4BY1 - chains A and T of the 16 polymer chains in the assembly; structure by X-ray diffraction, 3.60 A resolution.

Chain A:
Molecule: DNA-directed RNA polymerase II subunit RPB1
From: Saccharomyces cerevisiae
Notes: EC 2.7.7.6
Reference sequence: P04050 (RPB1_YEAST); residue numbers follow UniProt; this construct covers 1-1733
Chain sequence (1733 residues; numbered 1 to 1733; the number before each row is that of its first residue):
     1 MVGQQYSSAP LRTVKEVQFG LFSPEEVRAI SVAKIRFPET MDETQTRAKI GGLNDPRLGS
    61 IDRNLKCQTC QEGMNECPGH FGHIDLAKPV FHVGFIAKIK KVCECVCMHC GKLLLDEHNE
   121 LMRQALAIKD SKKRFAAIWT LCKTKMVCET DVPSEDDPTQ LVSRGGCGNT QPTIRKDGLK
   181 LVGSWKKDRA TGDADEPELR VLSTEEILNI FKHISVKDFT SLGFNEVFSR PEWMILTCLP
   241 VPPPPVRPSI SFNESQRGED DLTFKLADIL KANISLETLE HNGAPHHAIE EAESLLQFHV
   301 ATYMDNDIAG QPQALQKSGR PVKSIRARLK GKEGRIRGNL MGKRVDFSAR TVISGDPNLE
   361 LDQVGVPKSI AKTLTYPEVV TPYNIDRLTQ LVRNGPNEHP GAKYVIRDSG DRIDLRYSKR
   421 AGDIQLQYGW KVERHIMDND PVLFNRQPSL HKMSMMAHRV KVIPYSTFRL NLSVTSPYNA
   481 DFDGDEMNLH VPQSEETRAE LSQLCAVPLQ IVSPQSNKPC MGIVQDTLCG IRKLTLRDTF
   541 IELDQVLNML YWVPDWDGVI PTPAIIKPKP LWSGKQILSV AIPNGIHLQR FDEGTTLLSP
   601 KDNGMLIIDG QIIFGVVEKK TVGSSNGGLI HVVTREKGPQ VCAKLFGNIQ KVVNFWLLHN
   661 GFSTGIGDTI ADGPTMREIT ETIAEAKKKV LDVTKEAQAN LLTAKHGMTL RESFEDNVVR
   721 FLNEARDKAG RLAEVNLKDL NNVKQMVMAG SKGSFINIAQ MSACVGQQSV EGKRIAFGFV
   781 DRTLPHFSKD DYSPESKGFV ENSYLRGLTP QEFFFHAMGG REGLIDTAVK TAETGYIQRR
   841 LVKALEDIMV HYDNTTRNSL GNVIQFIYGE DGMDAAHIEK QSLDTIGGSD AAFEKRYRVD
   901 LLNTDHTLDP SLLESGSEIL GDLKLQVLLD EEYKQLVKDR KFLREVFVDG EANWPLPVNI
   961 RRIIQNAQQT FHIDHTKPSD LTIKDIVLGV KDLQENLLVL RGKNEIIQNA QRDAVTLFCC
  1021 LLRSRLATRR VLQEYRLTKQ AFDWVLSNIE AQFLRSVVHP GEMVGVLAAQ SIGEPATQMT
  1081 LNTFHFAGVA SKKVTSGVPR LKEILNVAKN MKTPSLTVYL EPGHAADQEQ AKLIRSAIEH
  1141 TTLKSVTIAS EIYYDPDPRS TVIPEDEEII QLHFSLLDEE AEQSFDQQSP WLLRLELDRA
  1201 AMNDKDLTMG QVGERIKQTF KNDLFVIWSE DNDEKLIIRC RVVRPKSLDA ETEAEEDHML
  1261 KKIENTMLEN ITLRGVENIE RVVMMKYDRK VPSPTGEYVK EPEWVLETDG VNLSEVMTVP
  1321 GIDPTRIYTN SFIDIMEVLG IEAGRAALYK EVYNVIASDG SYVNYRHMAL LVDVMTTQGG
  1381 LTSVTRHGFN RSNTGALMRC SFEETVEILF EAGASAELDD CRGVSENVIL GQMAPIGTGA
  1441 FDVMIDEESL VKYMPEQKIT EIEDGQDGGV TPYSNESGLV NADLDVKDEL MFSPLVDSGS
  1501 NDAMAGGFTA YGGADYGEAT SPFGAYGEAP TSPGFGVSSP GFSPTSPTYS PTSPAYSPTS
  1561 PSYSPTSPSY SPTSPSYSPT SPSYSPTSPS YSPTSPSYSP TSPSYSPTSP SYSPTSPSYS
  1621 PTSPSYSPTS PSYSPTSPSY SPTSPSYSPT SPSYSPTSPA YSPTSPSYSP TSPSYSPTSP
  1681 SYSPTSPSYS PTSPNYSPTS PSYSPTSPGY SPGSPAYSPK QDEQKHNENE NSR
Not modelled in the structure: 1, 187-194, 1084-1093, 1245-1253, 1456-1733
Bound ions: Zn2+ site 1: Cys67, Cys70, Cys77, His80; Zn2+ site 2: Cys107, Cys110, Cys148, Cys167; Mg2+: Asp481, Asp483, Asp485 (together with AMP-CPP) (shared with 1 residue of chain P)
Residues lining bound ligands: AMP-CPP (APC; diphosphomethylphosphonic acid adenosyl ester): Arg446, Pro448, Asn479, Asp481, Asp483, Gln1078, Leu1081
Curated features (UniProtKB/Swiss-Prot):
  - region: Pro248 to Asp260 (Lid loop), Asn306 to Lys323 (Rudder loop), Pro810 to Glu822 (Bridging helix)
  - binding site (Zn(2+)): Cys67, Cys70, Cys77, His80, Cys107, Cys110, Cys148, Cys167
  - binding site (Mg(2+)): Asp481, Asp483, Asp485
  - modified residue: Thr1471 (Phosphothreonine)
  - cross-link (Glycyl lysine isopeptide (Lys-Gly)): Lys695 (interchain with G-Cter in ubiquitin), Lys1246 (interchain with G-Cter in ubiquitin), Lys1350 (interchain with G-Cter in ubiquitin)
  - natural variant: Ser1653 to Pro1659 (deletion: In strain: A364A)
  - mutagenesis: Lys1246 (K1246R: Impairs ubiquitination during transcription stress)

Chain T:
Molecule: 26-nt DNA strand
Sequence (26 nucleotides; each row starts with the number of its first residue):
     4 AGCTCAAGTA CTTTTTCCUG GTCATT
Not modelled in the structure: 4-5
Modified / non-standard residues: BRU (5-bromo-2'-deoxyuridine-5'-monophosphate) at position 22

How chain A and chain T interact:
Pairs across the interface (21):
  Ile250(A) - DT29(T)  base contact
  Phe252(A) - DT29(T)  stacking on the base
  Gly258(A) - DT29(T)  phosphate contact
  Ala309(A) - DC14(T)  phosphate contact
  Lys332(A) - DT19(T)  salt bridge to the phosphate
  Arg337(A) - DT17(T)  salt bridge to the phosphate
  Arg344(A) - DC21(T)  salt bridge to the phosphate
  Arg350(A) - DC20(T)  sugar contact
  Arg350(A) - DC21(T)  hydrogen bond to the sugar
  Gln447(A) - DC20(T)  sugar contact
  Pro448(A) - DT19(T)  base contact
  Thr831(A) - DT18(T)  base contact
  Ala832(A) - DT17(T)  phosphate contact
  Ala832(A) - DT18(T)  base contact
  Gly835(A) - DT18(T)  sugar contact
  Tyr836(A) - DT16(T)  phosphate contact
  Tyr836(A) - DT17(T)  sugar contact
  Arg1386(A) - DT15(T)  hydrogen bond to the base
  Arg1386(A) - DT16(T)  sugar contact
  Glu1403(A) - DT16(T)  phosphate contact
  Glu1407(A) - DT15(T)  phosphate contact
Other interface residues (no listed pair), chain A (20 interface residues in all): Glu259, Arg326, Glu1404

Overview:
20 residues of chain A face 9 of chain T across their interface; the contacts include 2 hydrogen bonds, 3 salt
bridges and 1 aromatic stacking contact. Polar contacts include Arg1386(A)-DT15(T), Arg350(A)-DC21(T) and
Lys332(A)-DT19(T). Chain A binds AMP-CPP.
Here chain A is DNA-directed RNA polymerase II subunit RPB1 (Saccharomyces cerevisiae) and chain T is a 26-nt
DNA strand. Entry 4BY1 (elongating RNA Polymerase II-Bye1 TLD complex soaked with AMPCPP) was determined by
X-ray diffraction together with 4BXX, 4BXZ and 4BY7 from the same study.
